PDB entry 5H3F | X-ray diffraction, 3.29 A resolution | chains A and B

Chain A (and B):
Protein: Isocitrate dehydrogenase [NADP], mitochondrial
Organism: Mus musculus
Notes: EC 1.1.1.42; chain B of this document is another copy of the same molecule, construct and numbering; everything in this record applies to it too
UniProtKB: P54071 (IDHP_MOUSE); numbering as in UniProt (aligned over 40-452)
Chain sequence (422 residues; numbered 39 to 460; the number before each row is that of its first residue):
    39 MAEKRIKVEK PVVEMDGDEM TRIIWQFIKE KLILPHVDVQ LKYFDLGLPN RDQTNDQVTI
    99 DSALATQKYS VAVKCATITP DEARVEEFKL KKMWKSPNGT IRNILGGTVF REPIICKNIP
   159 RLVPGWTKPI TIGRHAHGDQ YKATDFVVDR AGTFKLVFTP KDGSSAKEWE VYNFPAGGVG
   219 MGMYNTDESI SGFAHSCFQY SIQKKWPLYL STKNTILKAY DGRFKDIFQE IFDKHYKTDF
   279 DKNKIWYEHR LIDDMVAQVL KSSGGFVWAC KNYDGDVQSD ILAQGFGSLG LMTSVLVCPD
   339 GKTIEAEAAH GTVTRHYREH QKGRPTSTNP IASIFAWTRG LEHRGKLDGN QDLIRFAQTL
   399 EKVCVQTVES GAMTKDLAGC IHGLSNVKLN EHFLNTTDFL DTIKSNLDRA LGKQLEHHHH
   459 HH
Not modelled in the structure: 39, 455-460 (chain B: 39, 457-460)
Sequence notes: expression tag (39, 453-460)
UniProt features mapped onto this chain:
  - binding site (NADP(+)): Thr115 to Thr117, Arg122, Lys299, Gly349 to His354, Asn367
  - binding site (D-threo-isocitrate): Thr117, Ser134 to Arg140, Arg149, Arg172
  - binding site (Mn(2+)): Asp291, Asp314
  - site (Critical for catalysis): Tyr179, Lys251
  - modified residue (N6-acetyllysine): Lys45, Lys48, Lys67, Lys69, Lys80, Lys106, Lys155, Lys166, Lys180, Lys193, Lys199, Lys256, Lys263, Lys272, Lys275, Lys280, Lys282, Lys384, Lys400, Lys413 and 1 more in UniProt
Ion coordination: Mg2+ site 1: Asp291 (together with isocitric acid) (shared with Asp314(B) of chain B); Mg2+ site 2: Asp314 (together with isocitric acid) (shared with Asp291(B) of chain B)
Small-molecule neighbours:
  - isocitric acid (ICT), molecule 1: Thr117, Ser134, Asn136, Arg140, Arg149, Arg172, Tyr179, Asp314
  - isocitric acid (ICT), molecule 2: Lys251, Thr253, Ile254, Asp291
What the authors report for this chain:
  - mutagenesis - K180Q, K256Q, K263Q, K272Q, K275Q: decreased catalytic activity
  - mutagenesis - K251Q: abolished catalytic activity
  - mutagenesis - K360Q, K384Q: unchanged catalytic activity
  - catalytic residues: Lys251
  - binding site for isocitric acid: Thr117, Ser134, Arg140, Arg149, Arg172, Lys251
  - Mg2+ coordination: Asp291, Asp314, Asp318
  - post-translational modification sites: Lys256, Lys413 (citing earlier work)
  - mutagenesis - K413Q: decreased catalytic activity on NADP+
  - conformationally variable residues: Thr115 to Ser134

Interface between chain A and chain B:
Residue-residue contacts (152):
  Leu160(A) - Pro162(B)
  Leu160(A) - Leu298(B)
  Leu160(A) - Lys299(B)
  Pro162(A) - Leu160(B)
  Pro162(A) - Pro162(B)
  Gln178(A) - Ile254(B)
  Gln178(A) - Leu255(B)
  Tyr179(A) - Lys251(B)
  Tyr179(A) - Ile254(B)  hydrophobic
  Ala181(A) - Leu255(B)  hydrophobic
  Thr182(A) - Leu194(B)
  Thr182(A) - Trp207(B)
  Thr182(A) - Val209(B)
  Asp183(A) - Leu255(B)
  Asp183(A) - Lys256(B)  hydrogen bond (side chain-backbone)
  Asp183(A) - Ala257(B)  hydrogen bond (side chain-backbone)
  Asp183(A) - Tyr258(B)  hydrogen bond (side chain-backbone)
  Phe184(A) - Trp207(B)  hydrophobic
  Phe184(A) - Ala257(B)  hydrophobic
  Val185(A) - Ala257(B)
  Val185(A) - Arg261(B)
  Val186(A) - Phe196(B)  hydrophobic
  Arg188(A) - Phe196(B)
  Arg188(A) - Pro198(B)
  Arg188(A) - Asp200(B)
  Arg188(A) - Ser202(B)  hydrogen bond
  Ala189(A) - Pro198(B)
  Ala189(A) - Lys199(B)  hydrogen bond (backbone-backbone)
  Gly190(A) - Phe196(B)
  Gly190(A) - Thr197(B)
  Gly190(A) - Lys199(B)
  Thr191(A) - Val195(B)
  Thr191(A) - Phe196(B)
  Thr191(A) - Thr197(B)  hydrogen bond (backbone-backbone)
  Phe192(A) - Leu194(B)  hydrophobic
  Phe192(A) - Val195(B)
  Phe192(A) - Met221(B)
  Lys193(A) - Leu194(B)
  Lys193(A) - Val195(B)  hydrogen bond (backbone-backbone)
  Leu194(A) - Thr182(B)
  Leu194(A) - Phe192(B)  hydrophobic
  Leu194(A) - Lys193(B)
  Leu194(A) - Gly220(B)
  Val195(A) - Thr191(B)
  Val195(A) - Phe192(B)
  Val195(A) - Lys193(B)  hydrogen bond (backbone-backbone)
  Phe196(A) - Val186(B)  hydrophobic
  Phe196(A) - Arg188(B)
  Phe196(A) - Gly190(B)
  Phe196(A) - Thr191(B)
  Phe196(A) - Phe192(B)
  Phe196(A) - Phe212(B)  hydrophobic
  Thr197(A) - Gly190(B)
  Thr197(A) - Thr191(B)  hydrogen bond (backbone-backbone)
  Pro198(A) - Arg188(B)
  Pro198(A) - Ala189(B)
  Lys199(A) - Ala189(B)  hydrogen bond (backbone-backbone)
  Lys199(A) - Gly190(B)
  Lys199(A) - Thr191(B)
  Lys199(A) - Asn211(B)
  Asp200(A) - Arg188(B)  salt bridge
  Ser202(A) - Arg188(B)  hydrogen bond
  Trp207(A) - Thr182(B)
  Trp207(A) - Phe184(B)  hydrophobic
  Val209(A) - Thr182(B)
  Val209(A) - Tyr222(B)  hydrophobic
  Tyr210(A) - Tyr222(B)  hydrophobic
  Tyr210(A) - Thr224(B)
  Phe212(A) - Phe196(B)  hydrophobic
  Phe212(A) - Tyr222(B)  hydrophobic
  Phe212(A) - Asn223(B)
  Gly215(A) - Thr224(B)
  Gly215(A) - Asp225(B)  hydrogen bond (backbone-backbone)
  Gly216(A) - Asn223(B)
  Gly216(A) - Asp225(B)  hydrogen bond (backbone-side chain)
  Val217(A) - Tyr222(B)
  Val217(A) - Asn223(B)  hydrogen bond (backbone-backbone)
  Val217(A) - Ala257(B)
  Val217(A) - Tyr258(B)  hydrophobic
  Val217(A) - Arg261(B)
  Gly218(A) - Met221(B)
  Gly218(A) - Tyr258(B)
  Met219(A) - Leu194(B)
  Met219(A) - Gly220(B)
  Met219(A) - Met221(B)  hydrogen bond (backbone-backbone)
  Met219(A) - Leu255(B)  hydrophobic
  Met219(A) - Tyr258(B)  hydrophobic
  Gly220(A) - Leu194(B)
  Gly220(A) - Met219(B)
  Met221(A) - Phe192(B)
  Met221(A) - Gly218(B)
  Met221(A) - Met219(B)  hydrogen bond (backbone-backbone)
  Tyr222(A) - Tyr210(B)  hydrophobic
  Tyr222(A) - Phe212(B)  hydrophobic
  Tyr222(A) - Val217(B)
  Asn223(A) - Phe212(B)
  Asn223(A) - Gly216(B)
  Asn223(A) - Val217(B)  hydrogen bond (backbone-backbone)
  Thr224(A) - Tyr210(B)
  Thr224(A) - Gly215(B)
  Thr224(A) - Gly216(B)
  Asp225(A) - Gly215(B)  hydrogen bond (backbone-backbone)
  Asp225(A) - Gly216(B)
  Lys251(A) - Tyr179(B)
  Lys251(A) - Asp314(B)  salt bridge
  Ile254(A) - Gln178(B)
  Ile254(A) - Tyr179(B)  hydrophobic
  Leu255(A) - Gln178(B)
  Leu255(A) - Ala181(B)  hydrophobic
  Leu255(A) - Asp183(B)
  Lys256(A) - Asp183(B)  hydrogen bond (backbone-side chain)
  Ala257(A) - Asp183(B)  hydrogen bond (backbone-side chain)
  Ala257(A) - Phe184(B)  hydrophobic
  Ala257(A) - Val185(B)
  Ala257(A) - Val217(B)
  Tyr258(A) - Asp183(B)  hydrogen bond (backbone-side chain)
  Tyr258(A) - Val217(B)  hydrophobic
  Tyr258(A) - Gly218(B)
  Tyr258(A) - Met219(B)  hydrophobic
  Arg261(A) - Val185(B)
  Arg261(A) - Val217(B)
  Ile290(A) - Tyr311(B)
  Ile290(A) - Val315(B)  hydrophobic
  Asp291(A) - Asp314(B)
  Asp291(A) - Asp318(B)
  Val294(A) - Val315(B)
  Val294(A) - Ile319(B)  hydrophobic
  Ala295(A) - Asp318(B)
  Ala295(A) - Gln322(B)
  Leu298(A) - Leu160(B)
  Leu298(A) - Ile319(B)
  Leu298(A) - Gly323(B)
  Lys299(A) - Leu160(B)
  Lys299(A) - Gln322(B)
  Tyr311(A) - Ile290(B)
  Tyr311(A) - Asp312(B)  hydrogen bond
  Asp312(A) - Tyr311(B)  hydrogen bond
  Asp314(A) - Lys251(B)  salt bridge
  Asp314(A) - Asp291(B)
  Val315(A) - Ile290(B)  hydrophobic
  Val315(A) - Val294(B)
  Val315(A) - Gln316(B)
  Gln316(A) - Val315(B)
  Gln316(A) - Gln316(B)
  Gln316(A) - Ile319(B)
  Asp318(A) - Asp291(B)
  Ile319(A) - Val294(B)  hydrophobic
  Ile319(A) - Leu298(B)
  Ile319(A) - Gln316(B)
  Ile319(A) - Ile319(B)  hydrophobic
  Gln322(A) - Ala295(B)
  Gly323(A) - Leu298(B)
Interface residues without a listed pair, chain A (67 interface residues in all): Thr117, Met131, Val161, Glu208, Thr253, Leu327
Interface residues without a listed pair, chain B (72 interface residues in all): Thr117, Pro118, Met131, Trp132, Ser134, Val161, Glu208, Thr253, Asp292, Leu327

In short:
67 residues of chain A face 72 of chain B across their interface; the contacts include 23 hydrogen bonds and 3
salt bridges. Polar contacts include Asp200(A)-Arg188(B), Lys251(A)-Asp314(B) and Asp183(A)-Lys256(B). From
the paper: the catalytic residue Lys251(A); K180Q, K256Q and K263Q of chain A, among others, reduce catalytic
activity; 9 substitutions were tested in all.
Both chains are Isocitrate dehydrogenase [NADP], mitochondrial (Mus musculus). Entry 5H3F (Crystal structure
of mouse isocitrate dehydrogenases 2 complexed with isocitrate) was determined by X-ray diffraction together
with 5H3E from the same study.
